Entry 8CMP (X-ray diffraction, 1.06 A resolution); this record covers chain A.

== Chain A ==
Protein: CBFD_NFYB_HMF domain-containing protein
Organism: Bdellovibrio bacteriovorus
Reference sequence: A0A150WQJ8 (A0A150WQJ8_BDEBC); residues 1-64 here = UniProt positions 1-64
Chain sequence (66 residues; row label = number of the first residue in the row; numbers below 1 keep their minus sign (Gly-1 is residue -1)):
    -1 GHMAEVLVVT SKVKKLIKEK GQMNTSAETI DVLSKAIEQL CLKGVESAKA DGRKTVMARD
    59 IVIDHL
Unresolved in the structure: -1 to 3, 62-64
Construct notes: expression tag (-1 to 0)
What the authors report for this chain:
  - self-association interface (contacts with another copy of this molecule): Val11, Leu31, Ile35, Leu38, Ile59
  - contacts within the chain: Asp49-Arg51 (salt bridge), Arg51-Asp58 (salt bridge)

== Overview ==
The paper reports a self-association interface involving Val11, Leu31 and Ile35 among others; contacts within
the chain involving Asp49, Arg51 and Asp58.
Chain A is CBFD_NFYB_HMF domain-containing protein (Bdellovibrio bacteriovorus); the structure, DNA-binding
bacterial histone protein HBB from Bdellovibrio bacteriovorus, was determined by X-ray diffraction, deposited
together with 9EZZ and 9F0E.
